PDB entry 6W9V | X-ray diffraction, 1.95 A resolution | chains A and B of the 4 polymer chains in the assembly

== Chain A ==
Name: Major histocompatibility complex class I-related gene protein
Organism: Homo sapiens
UniProtKB: Q95460 (HMR1_HUMAN); residues 1-270 here correspond to UniProt positions 23-292 (UniProt number = residue number + 22)
Amino-acid sequence (271 residues; each row starts with the number of its first residue; numbering starts at 0):
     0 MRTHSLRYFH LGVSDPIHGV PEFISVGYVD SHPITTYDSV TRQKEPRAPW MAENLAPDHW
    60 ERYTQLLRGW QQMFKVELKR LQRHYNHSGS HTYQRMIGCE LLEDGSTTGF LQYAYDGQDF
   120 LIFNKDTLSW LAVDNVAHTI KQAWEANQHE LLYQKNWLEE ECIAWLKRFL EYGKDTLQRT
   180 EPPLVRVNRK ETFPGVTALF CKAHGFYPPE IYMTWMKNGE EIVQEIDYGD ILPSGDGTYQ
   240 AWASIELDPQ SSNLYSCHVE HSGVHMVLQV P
Unresolved in the structure: 190-195
Sequence notes: expression tag (0); engineered mutation His9 (Arg31 in Q95460); conflict Ser261 (Cys283 in Q95460)
Disulfide bonds: Cys98-Cys161, Cys200-Cys256
UniProt features mapped onto this chain:
  - binding site (5-(2-oxoethylideneamino)-6-(D-ribitylamino)uracil): Ser24, Lys43, Arg94, Tyr152, Gln153
  - binding site (5-(2-oxopropylideneamino)-6-(D-ribitylamino)uracil): Ser24, Lys43, Arg94, Tyr152, Gln153
  - binding site (7-hydroxy-6-methyl-8-(1-D-ribityl)lumazine): Ser24, Lys43, Arg94, Tyr152, Gln153
  - binding site (2-amino-4-oxopteridine-6-carbaldehyde): Lys43
  - binding site (8-(9H-purin-6-yl)-2-oxa-8-azabicyclo[3.3.1]nona-3,6-diene-4,6-dicarbaldehyde): Lys43, His58, Arg94
  - binding site (pyridoxal): Lys43
  - glycosylation: Asn85 (N-linked (GlcNAc...) asparagine)
Reported in the primary citation:
  - disease-associated variants - R9H: decreased signaling
  - conformationally variable residues (side-chain flip): Trp69
  - contacts within the chain: His9-Trp69 (hydrophobic contact)
  - disease-associated variants - R9H: unchanged binding to Ac-6-FP

== Chain B ==
Name: Beta-2-microglobulin
Organism: Homo sapiens
UniProtKB: P61769 (B2MG_HUMAN); residues 1-99 here correspond to UniProt positions 21-119 (UniProt number = residue number + 20)
Amino-acid sequence (100 residues; numbered 0 to 99; the number before each row is that of its first residue; numbering starts at 0):
     0 MIQRTPKIQV YSRHPAENGK SNFLNCYVSG FHPSDIEVDL LKNGERIEKV EHSDLSFSKD
    60 WSFYLLYYTE FTPTEKDEYA CRVNHVTLSQ PKIVKWDRDM
Unresolved in the structure: 98-99
Sequence notes: expression tag (0)
Disulfide bonds: Cys25-Cys80
UniProt features mapped onto this chain:
  - modified residue: Gln2 (Pyrrolidone carboxylic acid)
  - glycosylation: Ile1 (N-linked (Glc) (glycation) isoleucine), Lys19 (N-linked (Glc) (glycation) lysine), Lys41 (N-linked (Glc) (glycation) lysine), Lys48 (N-linked (Glc) (glycation) lysine), Lys58 (N-linked (Glc) (glycation) lysine), Lys91 (N-linked (Glc) (glycation) lysine), Lys94 (N-linked (Glc) (glycation) lysine)

== Chain A / chain B interface ==
Residue-residue contacts - 47 pairs, chain A then chain B:
  Arg6(A) - Lys58(B)
  Phe8(A) - Phe56(B)  hydrophobic
  Phe8(A) - Ser57(B)
  Leu10(A) - Phe56(B)  hydrophobic
  Ile16(A) - Asp34(B)
  Val19(A) - Asp34(B)
  Ile23(A) - Phe56(B)  hydrophobic
  Val25(A) - Phe56(B)  hydrophobic
  Tyr27(A) - Ser55(B)
  Tyr27(A) - Phe56(B)  hydrogen bond (side chain-backbone)
  Arg46(A) - Asp53(B)  salt bridge
  Ser89(A) - Met0(B)
  His90(A) - Met0(B)
  Thr91(A) - His31(B)
  Gln93(A) - His31(B)  hydrogen bond
  Gln93(A) - Trp60(B)  hydrogen bond (side chain-backbone)
  Gln93(A) - Phe62(B)
  Arg94(A) - Trp60(B)
  Met95(A) - Lys58(B)
  Met95(A) - Trp60(B)  hydrophobic
  Gln111(A) - Trp60(B)
  Tyr112(A) - Trp60(B)
  Ala113(A) - Trp60(B)
  Asp115(A) - Met0(B)
  Asp115(A) - Ile1(B)
  Asp115(A) - His31(B)
  Gly116(A) - Arg3(B)  hydrogen bond (backbone-side chain)
  Gly116(A) - His31(B)  hydrogen bond (backbone-side chain)
  Gly116(A) - Trp60(B)
  Gln117(A) - Arg3(B)
  Asp118(A) - Trp60(B)  hydrogen bond
  Arg185(A) - Pro14(B)
  His203(A) - Pro14(B)
  Asp229(A) - Lys6(B)  salt bridge
  Asp229(A) - Gln8(B)
  Leu231(A) - Gln8(B)
  Leu231(A) - Tyr10(B)  hydrophobic
  Leu231(A) - Tyr26(B)  hydrophobic
  Pro232(A) - Tyr10(B)  hydrogen bond (backbone-side chain)
  Pro232(A) - Tyr26(B)
  Ser233(A) - Arg12(B)  hydrogen bond (backbone-side chain)
  Ser233(A) - Asn24(B)  hydrogen bond (backbone-side chain)
  Gly234(A) - Arg12(B)  hydrogen bond (backbone-side chain)
  Asp235(A) - Arg12(B)
  Gln239(A) - Tyr10(B)
  Gln239(A) - Ser11(B)  hydrogen bond (side chain-backbone)
  Gln239(A) - Arg12(B)  hydrogen bond (side chain-backbone)
Interface residues without a listed pair, chain B (27 interface residues in all): His13, Pro32, Ser33, Leu54, Asp59, Tyr63, Leu65

== In short ==
31 residues of chain A and 27 residues of chain B are in contact; the contacts include 12 hydrogen bonds and 2
salt bridges. Polar contacts include Arg46(A)-Asp53(B), Asp229(A)-Lys6(B) and Tyr27(A)-Phe56(B). The paper
reports that R9H of chain A reduces signaling; conformational variability at Trp69(A).
Chain A is Major histocompatibility complex class I-related gene protein and chain B is Beta-2-microglobulin,
both from Homo sapiens; the structure, Structure of human MAIT A-F7 TCR in complex with patient MR1-R9H
without ligand, was determined by X-ray diffraction, deposited together with 6W9U.
